Entry 5OAB (X-ray diffraction, 1.11 A resolution); this record covers chain A.

Chain A:
Protein: Ribonuclease K6
Organism: Homo sapiens
Notes: EC 3.1.27.-
UniProtKB: Q93091 (RNAS6_HUMAN); residues 1-127 here correspond to UniProt positions 24-150 (UniProt number = residue number + 23)
Amino-acid sequence (128 residues; each row starts with the number of its first residue; numbering starts at 0):
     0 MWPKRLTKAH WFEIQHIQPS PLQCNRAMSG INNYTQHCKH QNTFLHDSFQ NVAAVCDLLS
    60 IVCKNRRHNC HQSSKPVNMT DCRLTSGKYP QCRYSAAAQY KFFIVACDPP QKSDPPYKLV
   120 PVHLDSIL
Disulfide bonds: C23-C81, C37-C91, C55-C106, C62-C69
Construct notes: initiating methionine (0)
Metal / ion sites: Na+ site 1 near W1 (its only coordinating residue here); Na+ site 2: K7, V121; Na+ site 3 near H45 (its only coordinating residue here)
Swiss-Prot annotation at these positions:
  - active site: H15 (Proton acceptor), H122 (Proton donor)
  - binding site (substrate): K38 to T42, K63, R82
  - site: W1 (Important for bactericidal activity, bacterial agglutination activity and binding to bacterial lipopolysaccharide (LPS)), I13 (Important for bactericidal activity, bacterial agglutination activity and binding to bacterial lipopolysaccharide (LPS)), H36 (Facilitates cleavage of polynucleotide substrates), K38 (Critical for catalytic activity)
  - glycosylation (N-linked (GlcNAc...) asparagine): N32, N77

Summary:
K7 and V121 coordinate Na+ site 2. Curated annotation (UniProt) lists active-site residues H15 and H122 and 7
substrate-binding residues.
Chain A is Ribonuclease K6 (Homo sapiens); the structure, A novel crystal form of human RNase6 at atomic
resolution, was determined by X-ray diffraction (same publication as 6ENP, 5OGH and 5ET4).
